4NTW - chains A and B of the 3 polymer chains in the assembly; structure by X-ray diffraction, 2.07 A resolution.

[Chain A]
Molecule: Acid-sensing ion channel 1
Source organism: Gallus gallus
UniProt: Q1XA76 (ASIC1_CHICK); numbering as in UniProt (aligned over 14-463)
Sequence (450 residues; row label = number of the first residue in the row):
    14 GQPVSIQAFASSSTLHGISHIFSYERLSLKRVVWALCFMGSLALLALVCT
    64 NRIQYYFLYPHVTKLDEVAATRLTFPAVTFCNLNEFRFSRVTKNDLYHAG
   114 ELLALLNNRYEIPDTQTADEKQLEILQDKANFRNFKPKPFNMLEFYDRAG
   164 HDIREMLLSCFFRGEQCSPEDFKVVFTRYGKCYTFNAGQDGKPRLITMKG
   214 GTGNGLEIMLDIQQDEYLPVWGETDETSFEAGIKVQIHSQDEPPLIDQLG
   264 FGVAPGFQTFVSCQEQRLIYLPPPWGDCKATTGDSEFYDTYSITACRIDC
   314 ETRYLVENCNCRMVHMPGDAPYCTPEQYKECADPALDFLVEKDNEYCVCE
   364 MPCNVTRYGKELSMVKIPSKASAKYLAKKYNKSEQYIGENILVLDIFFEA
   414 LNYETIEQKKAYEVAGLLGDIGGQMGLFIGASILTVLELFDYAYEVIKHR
Not modelled in the structure: 14-44, 297-298, 457-463
Disulfide bonds: Cys94-Cys195, Cys173-Cys180, Cys291-Cys366, Cys309-Cys362, Cys313-Cys360, Cys322-Cys344, Cys324-Cys336
Glycans and other covalent adducts: N-acetylglucosamine (NAG) linked to Asn367, Asn394
Ion coordination: Na+: Thr237, Thr240
UniProt features mapped onto this chain:
  - motif: Gly443 to Ser445 (GAS motif)
  - site: Glu80 (Involved in channel desensitization), Asp356 (Involved in proton-dependent gating)
  - glycosylation (N-linked (GlcNAc...) asparagine): Asn367, Asn394
  - mutagenesis: Glu80 (E80A: Strongly increases speed of desensitization), Asp346 (D346N: Loss of pH-gated channel activity), Asp350 (D350N: Loss of pH-gated channel activity)
What the authors report for this chain:
  - self-association interface (contacts with another copy of this molecule); pairs are residue here / residue on that copy: Trp47-Glu451 (hydrogen bond), Leu447-Cys50, Leu447-Phe51, Ser445, Ile446
  - mutagenesis - Q437A: increased signaling in response to MitTx
  - contacts within the chain: Ala82-Asn415 (backbone contact), Val61-Gln437, Leu57-Phe441, Leu58-Phe441
  - conformationally variable residues (domain motion): Trp47, Val75, Ala424, Gln437, Gly443

[Chain B]
Molecule: Neurotoxin MitTx-alpha
Source organism: Micrurus tener tener
UniProt: G9I929 (IVBMA_MICTN); residues 1-60 here correspond to UniProt positions 25-84 (UniProt number = residue number + 24)
Sequence (60 residues; numbered 1 to 60; the number before each row is that of its first residue):
     1 EIRPAFCYEDPPFFQKCGAFVDSYYFNRSRITCVHFFYGQCDVNQNHFTT
    51 MSECNRVCHG
Modified residues: Glu1 (pyroglutamic acid; PCA)
Disulfide bonds: Cys7-Cys58, Cys17-Cys41, Cys33-Cys54

[Interface between chain A and chain B]
Contacting residue pairs - 28 pairs, chain A then chain B:
  Leu71(A) with Lys16(B), hydrogen bond (backbone-side chain); Gly18(B); Ala19(B)
  Tyr72(A) with Lys16(B), hydrogen bond (backbone-side chain); Ala19(B), hydrophobic
  His74(A) with Lys16(B)
  Pro286(A) with Phe20(B); Phe37(B), hydrophobic
  Pro287(A) with Lys16(B), hydrogen bond (backbone-side chain); Ala19(B); Phe20(B), hydrogen bond (backbone-backbone)
  Trp288(A) with Lys16(B), hydrogen bond (backbone-side chain); Phe20(B)
  Gly289(A) with Phe20(B)
  Asp290(A) with Phe14(B); Phe20(B); Phe37(B)
  Cys291(A) with Phe37(B)
  Asp356(A) with Ser29(B), hydrogen bond
  Glu358(A) with Asn27(B), hydrogen bond (backbone-side chain); Ser29(B)
  Tyr359(A) with Asn27(B); Ser29(B); Arg30(B), hydrogen bond (backbone-side chain)
  Val361(A) with Phe13(B), hydrophobic
  Cys362(A) with Phe14(B)
  Glu363(A) with His35(B), salt bridge; Phe37(B)
Other interface residues (no listed pair), chain A (19 interface residues in all): Phe70, Pro73, Cys313, Met364
Other interface residues (no listed pair), chain B (13 interface residues in all): Cys17, Tyr25
Interface features reported in the paper:
  - pairs named by the authors: Val361(A)-Phe14(B)
  - interface residues, chain B: Phe14(B), Lys16(B)

[In short]
Chain A and chain B form an interface of 19 and 13 residues respectively, with 8 hydrogen bonds and 1 salt
bridge. Polar pairs include Glu363(A)-His35(B), Leu71(A)-Lys16(B) and Tyr72(A)-Lys16(B). The authors report a
contact between Val361(A) and Phe14(B). From the paper: Q437A of chain A increases signaling in response to
MitTx; interface residues Phe14(B) and Lys16(B).
Chain A is Acid-sensing ion channel 1 (Gallus gallus) and chain B is Neurotoxin MitTx-alpha (Micrurus tener
tener); the structure, Structure of acid-sensing ion channel in complex with snake toxin, was determined by
X-ray diffraction (same publication as 4NTX and 4NTY).
